Entry 8B7Z (X-ray diffraction, 3.00 A resolution); this record covers chains B and K of the 6 polymer chains in the assembly.

# Chain B (and K)
Molecule: Chalcone isomerase
Source organism: Eubacterium ramulus
Notes: EC 5.5.1.6; chain K of this document is another copy of the same molecule, construct and numbering; everything in this record applies to it too
Reference sequence: V9P0A9 (V9P0A9_EUBRA); residues 0-282 here correspond to UniProt positions 1-283 (UniProt number = residue number + 1)
Chain sequence (283 residues; each row starts with the number of its first residue; numbering starts at 0):
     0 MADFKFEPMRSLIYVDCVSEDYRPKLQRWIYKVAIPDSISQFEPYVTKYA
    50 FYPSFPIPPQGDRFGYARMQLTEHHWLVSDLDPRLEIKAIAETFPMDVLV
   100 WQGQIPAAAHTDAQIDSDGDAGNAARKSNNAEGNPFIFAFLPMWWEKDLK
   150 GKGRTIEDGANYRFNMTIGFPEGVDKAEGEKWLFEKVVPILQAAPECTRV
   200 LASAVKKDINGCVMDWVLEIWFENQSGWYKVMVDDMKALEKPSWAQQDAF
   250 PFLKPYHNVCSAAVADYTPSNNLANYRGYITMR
Disordered / not traced: 0, 107-129
Construct notes: engineered mutation Ala-33 (His34 in V9P0A9)
Bound ions: K+: Lys-236, Leu-238
Ligand contacts:
  - (2R,3R)-trans-dihydroquercetin (DQH; (2R,3R)-2-(3,4-dihydroxyphenyl)-3,5,7-trihydroxy-2,3-dihydro-4H-chromen-4-one), molecule 1: Ile-12, Val-14, Trp-28, Ile-29, Ala-33, Ser-37, Gln-40, Phe-41, Tyr-48, Phe-50, Gln-69, Thr-71, His-73, Trp-75, Asp-79, Phe-93, Val-97, Gln-101, Phe-135, Phe-137
  - (2R,3R)-trans-dihydroquercetin (DQH), molecule 2: Trp-28, Ala-33, Asp-36, Ser-37, Gln-40, Lys-87, Glu-91, Thr-92, Phe-93, Phe-135, Phe-137
What the authors report for this chain:
  - mutagenesis - H33A: abolished catalytic activity (citing earlier work)

# Chain B / chain K interface
Residue-residue contacts (33; chain B residue first):
  Lys-4(B) / Asp-2(K)  salt bridge
  Phe-5(B) / Phe-3(K)
  Phe-5(B) / Lys-4(K)
  Phe-5(B) / Phe-5(K)
  Phe-5(B) / Val-77(K)  hydrophobic
  Pro-7(B) / Phe-3(K)  hydrophobic
  Thr-46(B) / Pro-43(K)  hydrogen bond (side chain-backbone)
  Lys-47(B) / Glu-42(K)  salt bridge
  His-74(B) / Pro-43(K)
  Pro-141(B) / Phe-3(K)  hydrophobic
  Met-142(B) / Pro-43(K)  hydrophobic
  Trp-143(B) / Phe-3(K)  hydrophobic
  Trp-143(B) / Tyr-44(K)  hydrogen bond
  Trp-143(B) / Arg-83(K)
  Trp-143(B) / Leu-84(K)
  Trp-144(B) / Ile-86(K)
  Glu-145(B) / Ile-86(K)
  Gly-152(B) / Ala-90(K)
  Arg-153(B) / Ala-88(K)
  Arg-153(B) / Ile-89(K)
  Arg-153(B) / Ala-90(K)  hydrogen bond (backbone-backbone)
  Thr-154(B) / Ala-90(K)
  Thr-154(B) / Glu-91(K)
  Thr-154(B) / Thr-92(K)
  Ile-155(B) / Ile-89(K)
  Arg-162(B) / Ile-89(K)
  Arg-198(B) / Lys-87(K)  hydrogen bond (side chain-backbone)
  Arg-198(B) / Ala-88(K)  hydrogen bond (side chain-backbone)
  Leu-200(B) / Ala-88(K)  hydrophobic
  Lys-205(B) / Ala-1(K)
  Trp-220(B) / Ala-88(K)
  Trp-220(B) / Ile-89(K)  hydrophobic
  Asn-270(B) / Glu-42(K)  hydrogen bond
Other interface residues (no listed pair), chain B (26 interface residues in all): Leu-76, Asp-147, Glu-156, Asn-160, Asp-265
Other interface residues (no listed pair), chain K (20 interface residues in all): Asp-36, Leu-76

# Overview
Chain B and chain K form an interface of 26 and 20 residues respectively; the contacts include 6 hydrogen
bonds and 2 salt bridges. Polar contacts include Lys-4(B)/Asp-2(K), Lys-47(B)/Glu-42(K) and
Thr-46(B)/Pro-43(K). Chain B binds (2R,3R)-trans-dihydroquercetin. Lys-236(B) and Leu-238(B) form the K+ site.
From the paper: H33A of chain B abolishes catalytic activity.
Both chains are Chalcone isomerase (Eubacterium ramulus). Entry 8B7Z (Bacterial chalcone isomerase H33A with
taxifolin) was determined by X-ray diffraction, deposited together with 8B7R, 8B7U and 4D4F.
